6ET9 - chains C and H of the 12 polymer chains in the assembly; structure by X-ray diffraction, 2.75 A resolution.

Chain C:
Molecule: Acetyl-CoA acetyltransferase thiolase
Source organism: Methanothermococcus thermolithotrophicus
Notes: EC 2.3.1.9
Sequence (392 residues; numbered 1 to 392; the number before each row is that of its first residue):
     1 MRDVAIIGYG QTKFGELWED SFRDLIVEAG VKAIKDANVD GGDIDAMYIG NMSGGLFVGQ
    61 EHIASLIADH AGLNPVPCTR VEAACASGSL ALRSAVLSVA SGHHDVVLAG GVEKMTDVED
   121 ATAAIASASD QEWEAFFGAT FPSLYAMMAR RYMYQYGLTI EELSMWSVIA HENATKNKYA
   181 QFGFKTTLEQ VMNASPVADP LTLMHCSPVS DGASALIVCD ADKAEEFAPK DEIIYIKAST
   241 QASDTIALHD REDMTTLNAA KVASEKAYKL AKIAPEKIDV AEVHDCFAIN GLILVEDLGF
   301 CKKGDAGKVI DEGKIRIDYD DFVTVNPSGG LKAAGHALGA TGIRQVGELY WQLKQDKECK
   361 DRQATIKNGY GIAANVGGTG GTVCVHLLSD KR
Not modelled in the structure: 315-317
Bound ions: K+: Asp36, Glu232
From the paper describing this entry:
  - catalytic residues: Cys85 (proposed by the authors, not directly observed)

Chain H:
Molecule: Pfam DUF35
Source organism: Methanothermococcus thermolithotrophicus
Sequence (130 residues; each row starts with the number of its first residue):
     1 MVVRSWRHMK ERYNLIGTRC KTCGKVYFPS RTVCPDCRRK GELEEFQLSG KGKIYTYSIV
    61 YAPPKEFNKL TPYVIAIVEL EEGPKVTAQV DCDINKISIG IPVEAAFRRI KEDGKDGIIS
   121 YGYKFVPITE
Not modelled in the structure: 1, 130
Bound ions: Zn2+: Cys20, Cys23, Cys34, Cys37

How chain C and chain H interact:
Residue-residue contacts (57):
  Glu132(C) - Arg4(H)  salt bridge
  Glu132(C) - His8(H)  salt bridge
  Glu132(C) - Arg12(H)  salt bridge
  Trp133(C) - His8(H)
  Trp133(C) - Glu11(H)
  Trp133(C) - Arg12(H)
  Trp133(C) - Pro29(H)  hydrophobic
  Trp133(C) - Thr87(H)
  Trp133(C) - Tyr123(H)
  Phe136(C) - Arg12(H)
  Phe136(C) - Ile110(H)
  Phe136(C) - Lys111(H)
  Phe136(C) - Ser120(H)
  Phe137(C) - Ile75(H)
  Phe137(C) - Thr87(H)
  Phe137(C) - Gln89(H)  hydrogen bond (backbone-side chain)
  Phe137(C) - Tyr123(H)
  Gly138(C) - Phe67(H)
  Gly138(C) - Tyr73(H)  hydrogen bond (backbone-side chain)
  Gly138(C) - Ile75(H)
  Ala139(C) - Ile75(H)
  Ala139(C) - Thr87(H)
  Thr140(C) - Tyr73(H)
  Ser143(C) - Ser58(H)
  Ser143(C) - Val60(H)
  Ser143(C) - Ile75(H)
  Ala146(C) - Ser58(H)
  Met147(C) - Thr56(H)  hydrogen bond (backbone-side chain)
  Met147(C) - Tyr57(H)
  Met147(C) - Ser58(H)
  Met147(C) - Ile75(H)
  Met147(C) - Ala76(H)  hydrophobic
  Met147(C) - Ile77(H)
  Arg150(C) - Thr56(H)
  Arg150(C) - Tyr57(H)
  Arg151(C) - Tyr55(H)  hydrogen bond (side chain-backbone)
  Arg151(C) - Thr56(H)
  Arg151(C) - Ile99(H)
  Tyr154(C) - Ile99(H)  hydrophobic
  Pro196(C) - Tyr61(H)
  Val197(C) - Val60(H)
  Val197(C) - Tyr61(H)  hydrogen bond (backbone-backbone)
  Val197(C) - Ala62(H)
  Ala198(C) - Ser58(H)
  Ala198(C) - Ile59(H)
  Asp199(C) - Ser58(H)  hydrogen bond (backbone-side chain)
  Asp199(C) - Ile59(H)  hydrogen bond (backbone-backbone)
  Asp199(C) - Tyr61(H)
  Leu248(C) - Ile77(H)  hydrophobic
  His249(C) - Ile77(H)
  His249(C) - Lys85(H)
  His249(C) - Val86(H)
  His249(C) - Thr87(H)  hydrogen bond
  Asp250(C) - Arg31(H)  salt bridge
  Arg251(C) - Lys85(H)
  Met254(C) - Tyr55(H)  hydrophobic
  Met254(C) - Ile77(H)  hydrophobic
Also at the interface, not in a pair above, chain C (24 interface residues in all): Glu134, Gln155
Also at the interface, not in a pair above, chain H (31 interface residues in all): Pro64, Ala88, Tyr121

Summary:
The interface between chain C and chain H involves 24 residues on one side and 31 on the other; the contacts
include 8 hydrogen bonds and 4 salt bridges. Polar contacts include Glu132(C)-Arg4(H), Glu132(C)-His8(H) and
Glu132(C)-Arg12(H). The K+ site is built by Asp36(C) and Glu232(C). From the paper: the catalytic residue
Cys85(C).
Here chain C is Acetyl-CoA acetyltransferase thiolase and chain H is Pfam DUF35, both from Methanothermococcus
thermolithotrophicus. Entry 6ET9 (Structure of the acetoacetyl-CoA-thiolase/HMG-CoA-synthase complex from
Methanothermococcus thermolithotrophicus at 2.75 A) was determined by X-ray diffraction, deposited together
with 6ESQ.
